Entry 7ALJ (X-ray diffraction, 1.52 A resolution); this record covers chain A.

== Chain A ==
Name: Neurogenic locus Notch protein
From: Drosophila melanogaster
Reference sequence: P07207 (NOTCH_DROME); residues 449-564 here = UniProt positions 449-564
Chain sequence (116 residues; row label = number of the first residue in the row):
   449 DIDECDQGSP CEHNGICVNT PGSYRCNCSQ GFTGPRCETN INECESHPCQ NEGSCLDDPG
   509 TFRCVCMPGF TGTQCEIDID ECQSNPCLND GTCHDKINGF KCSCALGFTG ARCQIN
Not modelled in the structure: 449
Disulfide bonds: C453-C465, C459-C474, C476-C485, C492-C503, C497-C512, C514-C523, C530-C541, C535-C550, C552-C561
Covalent attachments: N-acetylglucosamine (NAG) linked to T481, T519; beta-D-glucopyranose (BGC) linked to S494; alpha-L-fucopyranose (FUC) linked to S502; glycan linked to S532
Ion coordination: Ca2+ site 1 near I489 (its only coordinating residue here); Ca2+ site 2: D526, I527, E529, D543, K544
Curated features (UniProtKB/Swiss-Prot):
  - glycosylation: N475 (N-linked (GlcNAc...) asparagine), T481 (O-linked (GlcNAc...) threonine), S494 (O-linked (Glc...) serine), S502 (O-linked (Fuc...) serine), T519 (O-linked (GlcNAc...) threonine), S532 (O-linked (Glc...) serine)

== Overview ==
Alpha-L-fucopyranose is covalently linked to S502. Beta-D-glucopyranose is covalently linked to S494.
N-acetylglucosamine is covalently linked to T481 and T519. The Ca2+ site 2 is built by D526, I527, E529, D543
and K544.
Chain A is Neurogenic locus Notch protein (Drosophila melanogaster); the structure, Structure of Drosophila
Notch EGF domains 11-13, was determined by X-ray diffraction (same publication as 7ALK and 7ALT).
